PDB entry 3ZMV | X-ray diffraction, 3.00 A resolution | chains A and B of the 4 polymer chains in the assembly

[Chain A]
Protein: Lysine-specific histone demethylase 1A
Organism: Homo sapiens
Notes: EC 1.-.-.-
UniProt: O60341 (KDM1A_HUMAN); aligned to UniProt positions 1-872 over residues -19 to 852 (the alignment contains insertions or deletions, so no single offset holds)
Chain sequence (872 residues; row label = number of the first residue in the row; numbers below 1 keep their minus sign (Met-19 is residue -19)):
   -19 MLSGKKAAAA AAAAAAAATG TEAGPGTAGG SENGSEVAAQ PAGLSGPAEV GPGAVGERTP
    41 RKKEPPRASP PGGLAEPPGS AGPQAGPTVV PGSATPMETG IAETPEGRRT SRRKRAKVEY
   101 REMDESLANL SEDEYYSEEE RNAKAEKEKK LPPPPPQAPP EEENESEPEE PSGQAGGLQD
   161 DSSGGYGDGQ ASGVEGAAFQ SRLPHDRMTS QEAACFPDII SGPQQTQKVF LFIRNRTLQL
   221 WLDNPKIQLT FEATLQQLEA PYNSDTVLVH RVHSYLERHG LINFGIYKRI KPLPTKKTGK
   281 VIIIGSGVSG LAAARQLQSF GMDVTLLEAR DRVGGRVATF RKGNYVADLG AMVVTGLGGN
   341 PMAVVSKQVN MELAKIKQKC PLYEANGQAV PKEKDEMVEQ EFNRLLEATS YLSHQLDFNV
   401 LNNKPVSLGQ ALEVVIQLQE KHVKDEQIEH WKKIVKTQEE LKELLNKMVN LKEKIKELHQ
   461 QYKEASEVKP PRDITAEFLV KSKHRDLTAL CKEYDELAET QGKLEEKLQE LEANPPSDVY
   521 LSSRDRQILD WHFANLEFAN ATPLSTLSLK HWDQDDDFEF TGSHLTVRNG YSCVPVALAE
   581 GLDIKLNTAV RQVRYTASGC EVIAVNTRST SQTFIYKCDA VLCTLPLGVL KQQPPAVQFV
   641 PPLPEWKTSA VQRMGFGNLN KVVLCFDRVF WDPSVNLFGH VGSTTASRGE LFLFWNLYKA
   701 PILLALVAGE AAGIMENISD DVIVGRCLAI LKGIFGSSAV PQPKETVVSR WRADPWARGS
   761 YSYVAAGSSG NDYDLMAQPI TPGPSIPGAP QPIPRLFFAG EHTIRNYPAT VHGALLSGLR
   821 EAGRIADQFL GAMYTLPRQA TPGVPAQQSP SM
Unresolved in the structure: -19 to 171, 837-852
Small-molecule neighbours: FAD (flavin-adenine dinucleotide): Ile284, Gly285, Ser286, Gly287, Val288, Ser289, Gly290, Leu307, Glu308, Ala309, Arg310, Gly314, Gly315, Arg316, Val317, Leu329, Gly330, Ala331, Met332, Val333, Thr588, Ala589, Val590, Thr624, Leu625, Pro626, Val629, Val637, Leu659, Lys661, Trp751, Trp756, Ser760, Tyr761, Gly800, Glu801, Ala809, Thr810, Val811, His812, Ala814

[Chain B]
Protein: Rest corepressor 1
Organism: Homo sapiens
UniProt: Q9UKL0 (RCOR1_HUMAN); numbering as in UniProt (aligned over 1-482)
Chain sequence (482 residues; numbered 1 to 482; the number before each row is that of its first residue):
     1 MVEKGPEVSG KRRGRNNAAA SASAAAASAA ASAACASPAA TAASGAAASS ASAAAASAAA
    61 APNNGQNKSL AAAAPNGNSS SNSWEEGSSG SSSDEEHGGG GMRVGPQYQA VVPDFDPAKL
   121 ARRSQERDNL GMLVWSPNQN LSEAKLDEYI AIAKEKHGYN MEQALGMLFW HKHNIEKSLA
   181 DLPNFTPFPD EWTVEDKVLF EQAFSFHGKT FHRIQQMLPD KSIASLVKFY YSWKKTRTKT
   241 SVMDRHARKQ KREREESEDE LEEANGNNPI DIEVDQNKES KKEVPPTETV PQVKKEKHST
   301 QAKNRAKRKP PKGMFLSQED VEAVSANATA ATTVLRQLDM ELVSVKRQIQ NIKQTNSALK
   361 EKLDGGIEPY RLPEVIQKCN ARWTTEEQLL AVQAIRKYGR DFQAISDVIG NKSVVQVKNF
   421 FVNYRRRFNI DEVLQEWEAE HGKEETNGPS NQKPVKSPDN SIKMPEEEDE APVLDVRYAS
   481 AS
Unresolved in the structure: 1-307, 441-482
Curated features (UniProtKB/Swiss-Prot):
  - cross-link: Lys297 (Glycyl lysine isopeptide (Lys-Gly) (interchain with G-Cter in SUMO2))

[Interface between chain A and chain B]
Contacting residue pairs (107):
  Arg384(A) - Pro311(B)
  Arg384(A) - Lys312(B)  hydrogen bond (side chain-backbone)
  Arg384(A) - Gly313(B)
  Arg384(A) - Met314(B)
  Glu387(A) - Pro311(B)
  Ala388(A) - Met314(B)  hydrophobic
  Ala388(A) - Leu316(B)
  Tyr391(A) - Arg308(B)
  Tyr391(A) - Lys309(B)
  Tyr391(A) - Pro310(B)
  Tyr391(A) - Leu316(B)  hydrophobic
  Leu392(A) - Leu316(B)  hydrophobic
  Gln395(A) - Arg308(B)
  Leu396(A) - Gln318(B)
  Phe398(A) - Val321(B)  hydrophobic
  Leu401(A) - Ser325(B)
  Val415(A) - Leu316(B)  hydrophobic
  Gln417(A) - Val324(B)
  Gln417(A) - Ala331(B)
  Gln417(A) - Leu335(B)
  Leu418(A) - Phe315(B)
  Leu418(A) - Leu316(B)  hydrophobic
  Leu418(A) - Asp320(B)
  Leu418(A) - Val321(B)  hydrophobic
  Leu418(A) - Val324(B)  hydrophobic
  Gln419(A) - Gly313(B)
  Gln419(A) - Met314(B)
  Gln419(A) - Phe315(B)  hydrogen bond (side chain-backbone)
  Gln419(A) - Leu316(B)
  Lys421(A) - Asp320(B)  salt bridge
  Lys421(A) - Leu335(B)
  Lys421(A) - Leu338(B)
  His422(A) - Phe315(B)
  Lys424(A) - Leu335(B)
  Lys424(A) - Leu338(B)
  Lys424(A) - Asp339(B)  salt bridge
  Asp425(A) - Leu338(B)
  Gln427(A) - Leu342(B)
  Ile428(A) - Leu338(B)  hydrophobic
  Ile428(A) - Glu341(B)
  Ile428(A) - Leu342(B)
  Trp431(A) - Leu342(B)
  Trp431(A) - Val345(B)  hydrophobic
  Trp431(A) - Lys346(B)
  Trp431(A) - Ile349(B)  hydrophobic
  Lys432(A) - Val345(B)
  Ile434(A) - Ile349(B)  hydrophobic
  Val435(A) - Gln348(B)
  Val435(A) - Ile349(B)  hydrophobic
  Gln438(A) - Ile349(B)
  Gln438(A) - Lys353(B)
  Gln438(A) - Asn356(B)  hydrogen bond (backbone-side chain)
  Leu441(A) - Asn356(B)
  Lys442(A) - Ile352(B)
  Lys442(A) - Asn356(B)
  Lys442(A) - Leu359(B)
  Leu445(A) - Asn356(B)
  Leu445(A) - Lys360(B)
  Leu445(A) - Leu363(B)  hydrophobic
  Asn446(A) - Leu359(B)
  Met448(A) - Leu363(B)
  Val449(A) - Leu359(B)
  Val449(A) - Leu363(B)  hydrophobic
  Lys452(A) - Leu363(B)  hydrogen bond (side chain-backbone)
  Lys452(A) - Asp364(B)  hydrogen bond (side chain-backbone)
  Lys452(A) - Gly366(B)
  Lys452(A) - Ile367(B)
  Ile455(A) - Ile367(B)  hydrophobic
  Ile455(A) - Tyr370(B)  hydrophobic
  Lys456(A) - Tyr370(B)
  His459(A) - Pro369(B)
  His459(A) - Tyr370(B)
  Tyr462(A) - Leu372(B)  hydrophobic
  Ile474(A) - Glu386(B)
  Ile474(A) - Leu389(B)  hydrophobic
  Ile474(A) - Gln393(B)  hydrogen bond (backbone-side chain)
  Thr475(A) - Gln393(B)
  Glu477(A) - Glu386(B)
  Phe478(A) - Leu390(B)
  Phe478(A) - Gln393(B)
  Phe478(A) - Ala394(B)
  Phe478(A) - Val408(B)  hydrophobic
  Lys481(A) - Leu390(B)
  Lys481(A) - Val408(B)
  Ser482(A) - Lys397(B)
  Ser482(A) - Tyr398(B)  hydrogen bond
  His484(A) - Leu372(B)
  His484(A) - Pro373(B)  hydrogen bond (side chain-backbone)
  His484(A) - Val375(B)
  Arg485(A) - Tyr398(B)
  Arg485(A) - Ala404(B)
  Arg485(A) - Asp407(B)
  Arg485(A) - Val408(B)
  Asp486(A) - Lys397(B)  salt bridge
  Asp486(A) - Tyr398(B)  hydrogen bond
  Leu487(A) - Tyr370(B)
  Leu487(A) - Leu372(B)  hydrophobic
  Thr488(A) - Leu372(B)
  Cys491(A) - Ile367(B)  hydrophobic
  Cys491(A) - Arg371(B)
  Tyr494(A) - Leu363(B)
  Tyr494(A) - Gly366(B)
  Tyr494(A) - Ile367(B)  hydrophobic
  Asp495(A) - Ile367(B)
  Asp495(A) - Arg371(B)  salt bridge
  Gln501(A) - Lys360(B)
  Glu505(A) - Lys360(B)  salt bridge
Interface residues without a listed pair, chain A (58 interface residues in all): Glu381, Leu385, Val414, Glu420, Glu439, Lys483, Glu512
Interface residues without a listed pair, chain B (53 interface residues in all): Thr332, Thr355, Lys362, Ile409

[Overview]
58 residues of chain A face 53 of chain B across their interface, with 9 hydrogen bonds and 5 salt bridges.
Polar contacts include Lys421(A)-Asp320(B), Lys424(A)-Asp339(B) and Asp486(A)-Lys397(B). Bound to chain A:
flavin-adenine dinucleotide.
Chain A is Lysine-specific histone demethylase 1A and chain B is Rest corepressor 1, both from Homo sapiens;
the structure, LSD1-CoREST in complex with PLSFLV peptide, was determined by X-ray diffraction, deposited
together with 3ZMS, 3ZMT, 3ZMU, 3ZMZ, 3ZN0 and 3ZN1.
